PDB entry 1K6N | X-ray diffraction, 3.10 A resolution | chains L and M of the 3 polymer chains in the assembly

Chain L:
Molecule: Photosynthetic reaction center L subunit
Organism: Rhodobacter sphaeroides
UniProt: P02954 (RCEL_RHOSH); numbering as in UniProt (aligned over 1-281)
Amino-acid sequence (281 residues; each row starts with the number of its first residue):
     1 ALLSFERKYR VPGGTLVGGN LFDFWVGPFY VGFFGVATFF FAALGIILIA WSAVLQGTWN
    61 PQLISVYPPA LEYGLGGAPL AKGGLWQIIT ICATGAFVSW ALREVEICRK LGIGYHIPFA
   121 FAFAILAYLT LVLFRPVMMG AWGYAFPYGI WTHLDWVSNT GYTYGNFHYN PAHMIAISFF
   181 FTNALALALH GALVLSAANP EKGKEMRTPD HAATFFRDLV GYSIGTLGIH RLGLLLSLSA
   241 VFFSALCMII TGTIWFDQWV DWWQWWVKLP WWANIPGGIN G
Differences from the reference sequence: engineered mutation A212 (Glu in P02954), A213 (Asp in P02954)
Ion coordination: bacteriochlorophyll a Mg site 1 near H153 (its only coordinating residue here); bacteriochlorophyll a Mg site 2 near H173 (its only coordinating residue here); Fe ion: H190, H230 (shared with H219(M), E234(M), H266(M) of chain M)
Small-molecule neighbours:
  - bacteriochlorophyll a (BCL), molecule 1: I46, Y128, L131, F146, I150, H153, L154, W156, V157
  - bacteriochlorophyll a (BCL), molecule 2: F97, F121, A124, I125, A127, Y128, L131, W156, V157, S158, T160, G161, Y162, N166, F167, H168, H173, A176, I177, F180, F181, V241, S244, A245, C247, M248
  - bacteriochlorophyll a (BCL), molecule 3: V157, Y162, H168, F181
  - bacteriochlorophyll a (BCL), molecule 4: H168, H173, M174, I177, S178, F181, T182, L185
  - bacteriopheophytin a (BPH), molecule 1: F41, A42, G45, I49, I89, C92, A93, A96, F97, W100, E104, I117, A120, F121, F123, A124, Y128, F146, Y148, G149, I150, H153, F180, S237, L238, V241
  - bacteriopheophytin a (BPH), molecule 2: F181, A184, L185, A188, L189, F216, L219, V220
  - ubiquinone-10 (U10), molecule 1: F29, V31, G35, T38, F39, W100, R103
  - ubiquinone-10 (U10), molecule 2: I175, S178, F179, T182, L185, A186, L189, H190, L193, V194, A212, A213, F216, V220, Y222, S223, I224, G225, T226, I229, L232, L246

Chain M:
Molecule: Photosynthetic reaction center M subunit
Organism: Rhodobacter sphaeroides
UniProt: P02953 (RCEM_RHOSH); numbering as in UniProt (aligned over 1-307)
Amino-acid sequence (314 residues; row label = number of the first residue in the row):
     1 AEYQNIFSQV QVRGPADLGM TEDVNLANRS GVGPFSTLLG WFGNAQLGPI YLGSLGVLSL
    61 FSGLMWFFTI GIWFWYQAGW NPAVFLRDLF FFSLEPPAPE YGLSFAAPLK EGGLWLIASF
   121 FMFVAVWSWW GRTYLRAQAL GMGKHTAWAF LSAIWLWMVL GFIRPILMGS WSEAVPYGIF
   181 SHLDWTNNFS LVHGNLFYNP FHGLSIAFLY GSALLFAMHG ATILAVSRFG GERELEQIAD
   241 RGTAAERAAL FWRWTMGFNA TMEGIHRWAI WMAVLVTLTG GIGILLSGTV VDNWYVWGQN
   301 HGMAPLNHHH HHHH
Disordered / not traced: 303-314
Differences from the reference sequence: expression tag (308-314)
Ion coordination: bacteriochlorophyll a Mg site 1 near H182 (its only coordinating residue here); bacteriochlorophyll a Mg site 2 near H202 (its only coordinating residue here); Fe ion: H219, E234, H266 (shared with H190(L), H230(L) of chain L)
Small-molecule neighbours:
  - bacteriochlorophyll a (BCL), molecule 1: W66, F67, L89, M122, W157, L160, V175, I179, H182, L183, W185, T186
  - bacteriochlorophyll a (BCL), molecule 2: W66, M122, V126, A153, L156, W157, L160, W185, T186, N187, F189, S190, N195, L196, F197, H202, S205, I206, L209, Y210, V276, T277, G280, G281, I284
  - bacteriochlorophyll a (BCL), molecule 3: F197, G203, I206, A207, Y210, G211, L214
  - bacteriopheophytin a (BPH), molecule 1: S59, L60, G63, L64, F67, A125, V126, W129, T133, T146, A149, F150, S152, A153, A273, V274, T277
  - bacteriopheophytin a (BPH), molecule 2: Y210, A213, L214, A217, M218, W252, T255, M256
  - speroidenone (SPN): W66, F67, F68, I70, G71, I72, F74, W75, F85, L89, F105, W115, L116, S119, F120, M122, F123, W157, M158, L160, G161, F162, W171, V175, Y177, G178, I179, H182
  - ubiquinone-10 (U10): L214, L215, M218, H219, T222, I223, A245, A248, A249, W252, M256, F258, N259, A260, T261, M262, I265, W268, M272

How chain L and chain M interact:
Residue-residue contacts - 202 pairs, chain L then chain M:
  A1(L) with R253(M), hydrogen bond (backbone-side chain)
  L3(L) with L250(M), hydrophobic; R253(M); N259(M)
  F5(L) with R241(M); E246(M)
  E6(L) with L250(M); R253(M), salt bridge; W254(M), hydrogen bond
  K8(L) with E246(M), salt bridge
  Y9(L) with T243(M), hydrogen bond; E246(M), hydrogen bond; R247(M); L250(M), hydrophobic; W254(M)
  R10(L) with R253(M); W254(M)
  W25(L) with W254(M)
  P28(L) with R253(M); W254(M); G257(M)
  F29(L) with W254(M); T255(M); M256(M); G257(M)
  Y30(L) with W254(M), hydrogen bond (backbone-backbone)
  W100(L) with T255(M)
  R103(L) with W254(M), hydrogen bond (side chain-backbone); T255(M), hydrogen bond (side chain-backbone)
  E104(L) with F251(M); T255(M)
  I107(L) with F251(M), hydrophobic; T255(M)
  C108(L) with F251(M), hydrophobic
  K110(L) with W254(M)
  L111(L) with R247(M), hydrogen bond (backbone-side chain); F251(M), hydrophobic; W254(M), hydrophobic
  G112(L) with R228(M), hydrogen bond (backbone-side chain)
  I113(L) with A225(M); V226(M), hydrophobic; R228(M); F251(M), hydrophobic
  G114(L) with A225(M), hydrogen bond (backbone-backbone); R228(M)
  H116(L) with Q4(M), hydrogen bond (side chain-backbone); A221(M); L224(M); A225(M)
  I117(L) with A221(M); T222(M); F251(M), hydrophobic; W252(M), hydrophobic
  W151(L) with F197(M)
  L154(L) with F197(M)
  V157(L) with F197(M), hydrophobic
  Y162(L) with N187(M), hydrogen bond; L191(M)
  N166(L) with L183(M); D184(M); N187(M)
  H168(L) with L183(M), hydrogen bond (side chain-backbone); T186(M); N187(M)
  Y169(L) with F180(M); D184(M), hydrogen bond
  M174(L) with F180(M), hydrophobic; L183(M), hydrophobic
  F180(L) with A213(M), hydrophobic
  N183(L) with S212(M), hydrogen bond (side chain-backbone); A213(M); F216(M)
  A184(L) with A273(M)
  A186(L) with F216(M)
  L187(L) with S212(M); F216(M), hydrophobic
  A188(L) with A273(M)
  H190(L) with H219(M), hydrogen bond; E234(M), salt bridge; H266(M), hydrogen bond
  A192(L) with H145(M); T146(M)
  V194(L) with E234(M); L235(M); H266(M)
  L195(L) with H145(M); E263(M); H266(M); R267(M)
  S196(L) with M142(M); G143(M), hydrogen bond (backbone-backbone); H145(M)
  A197(L) with L235(M), hydrophobic
  A198(L) with L235(M); I238(M), hydrophobic
  N199(L) with G143(M); H145(M); E263(M), hydrogen bond; R267(M)
  P200(L) with G141(M); G143(M)
  E201(L) with Q138(M); G141(M), hydrogen bond (backbone-backbone); M142(M); K144(M), salt bridge
  M206(L) with L235(M)
  R207(L) with E22(M), salt bridge; L140(M), hydrogen bond (side chain-backbone); G141(M); L235(M)
  T208(L) with L235(M)
  P209(L) with L235(M)
  D210(L) with M20(M)
  H211(L) with M20(M); E22(M), salt bridge; L140(M); M142(M)
  A212(L) with M142(M)
  T214(L) with G19(M); M20(M), hydrogen bond (side chain-backbone); R29(M)
  F215(L) with T133(M); R136(M); A137(M); L140(M), hydrophobic; M142(M), hydrophobic; T146(M)
  R217(L) with N44(M), hydrogen bond; Q46(M); P49(M); I50(M)
  D218(L) with V24(M); R29(M), salt bridge; I50(M); Y51(M), hydrogen bond (backbone-backbone); R132(M), hydrogen bond (backbone-side chain); R136(M)
  L219(L) with I50(M); W129(M); R132(M), hydrogen bond (backbone-side chain); T133(M)
  V220(L) with I50(M); W129(M), hydrophobic
  G221(L) with G48(M), hydrogen bond (backbone-backbone); P49(M); I50(M)
  Y222(L) with L39(M), hydrophobic; N44(M), hydrogen bond (side chain-backbone); Q46(M); L47(M), hydrophobic
  S223(L) with N44(M)
  I224(L) with G43(M); N44(M), hydrogen bond (backbone-backbone)
  G225(L) with N44(M)
  T226(L) with E232(M), hydrogen bond (side chain-backbone)
  L227(L) with N5(M); L224(M), hydrophobic
  G228(L) with F42(M)
  I229(L) with F216(M)
  H230(L) with H219(M), hydrogen bond; G220(M); I223(M); E234(M), salt bridge
  R231(L) with Y3(M); N5(M), hydrogen bond; I6(M), hydrogen bond (side chain-backbone); F7(M); S8(M), hydrogen bond; W41(M), hydrogen bond (side chain-backbone); F42(M), hydrogen bond (side chain-backbone); L224(M)
  L232(L) with F42(M), hydrophobic
  G233(L) with F216(M)
  L234(L) with I6(M), hydrophobic; A221(M), hydrophobic; L224(M), hydrophobic
  L235(L) with F42(M), hydrophobic
  S237(L) with A213(M), hydrogen bond (side chain-backbone); F216(M); A217(M), hydrogen bond (side chain-backbone)
  W263(L) with F180(M), hydrophobic
  W266(L) with L86(M), hydrogen bond (side chain-backbone); R87(M), hydrogen bond (side chain-backbone)
  V267(L) with R87(M); D88(M)
  W272(L) with A83(M); L86(M), hydrophobic; R87(M), hydrogen bond (backbone-side chain)
  A273(L) with R87(M)
  I275(L) with N81(M); A83(M), hydrophobic; R87(M), hydrogen bond (backbone-side chain)
  P276(L) with V84(M)
  G277(L) with R87(M), hydrogen bond (backbone-side chain)
  G278(L) with Q77(M); V84(M); D88(M)
  I279(L) with D88(M), hydrogen bond (backbone-side chain); F91(M), hydrophobic; F92(M), hydrophobic
  N280(L) with D88(M), hydrogen bond (backbone-side chain); F91(M)
Other interface residues (no listed pair), chain L (96 interface residues in all): L2, D155, S158, F181, L189, G191, L193, K204, G281
Other interface residues (no listed pair), chain M (102 interface residues in all): D17, A78, F90, A149, Y198, L209, Y210, L215, M218, S227, F229, R233, A239, A249, A269, I270, M272

Overview:
96 residues of chain L and 102 residues of chain M are in contact, with 45 hydrogen bonds and 8 salt bridges.
Among the polar pairs are E6(L)-R253(M), K8(L)-E246(M) and H190(L)-E234(M).
Here chain L is Photosynthetic reaction center L subunit and chain M is Photosynthetic reaction center M
subunit, both from Rhodobacter sphaeroides. Entry 1K6N (E(L212)A,D(L213)A Double Mutant Structure of
Photosynthetic Reaction Center from Rhodobacter Sphaeroides) was determined by X-ray diffraction, deposited
together with 1K6L.
